Entry 2NM1 (X-ray diffraction, 2.15 A resolution); this record covers chains A and B.

# Chain A
Molecule: Botulinum neurotoxin type B
Source organism: Clostridium botulinum
Notes: EC 3.4.24.69; fragment: receptor binding domain
UniProt: P10844 (BXB_CLOBO); residues 858-1291 here correspond to UniProt positions 857-1290 (UniProt number = residue number - 1)
Amino-acid sequence (436 residues; row label = number of the first residue in the row):
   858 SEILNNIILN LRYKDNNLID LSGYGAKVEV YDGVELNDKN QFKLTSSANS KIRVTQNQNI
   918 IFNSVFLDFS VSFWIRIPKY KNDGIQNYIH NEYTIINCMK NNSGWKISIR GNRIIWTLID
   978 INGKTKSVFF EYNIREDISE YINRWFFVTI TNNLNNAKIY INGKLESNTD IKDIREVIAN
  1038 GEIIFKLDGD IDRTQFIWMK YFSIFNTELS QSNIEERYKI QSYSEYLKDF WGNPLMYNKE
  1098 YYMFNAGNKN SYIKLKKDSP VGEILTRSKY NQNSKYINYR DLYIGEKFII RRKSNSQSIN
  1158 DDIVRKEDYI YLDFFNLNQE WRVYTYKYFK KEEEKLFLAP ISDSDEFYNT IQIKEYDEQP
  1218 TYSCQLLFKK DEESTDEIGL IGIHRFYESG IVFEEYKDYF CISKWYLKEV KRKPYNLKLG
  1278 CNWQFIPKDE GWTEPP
Disordered / not traced: 1152-1157
Sequence notes: cloning artifact (1292-1293)
Swiss-Prot annotation at these positions:
  - binding site (a ganglioside GT1b (d18:1(4E))): Glu1190, Glu1191
Reported in the primary citation:
  - conformationally variable residues (side-chain flip): Tyr1183, Glu1191, Phe1204
  - mutagenesis - S1199Y: increased binding to Synaptotagmin-2 (chain B)

# Chain B
Molecule: Synaptotagmin-2
Source organism: Rattus norvegicus
Notes: fragment: luminal domain
Amino-acid sequence (17 residues; each row starts with the number of its first residue):
    44 EDMFAKLKDK FFNEINK
Reported in the primary citation:
  - conformationally variable residues (order/disorder transition): Glu44 to Lys60
  - mutagenesis - N59H: unchanged binding to Botulinum neurotoxin type B (chain A)

# How chain A and chain B interact
Residue-residue contacts (31):
  Lys1113(A) - Glu57(B)  salt bridge
  Asp1115(A) - Lys53(B)  hydrogen bond (backbone-side chain)
  Ser1116(A) - Glu57(B)  hydrogen bond
  Pro1117(A) - Leu50(B)
  Pro1117(A) - Lys53(B)
  Pro1117(A) - Phe54(B)
  Val1118(A) - Glu57(B)
  Trp1178(A) - Leu50(B)  hydrophobic
  Tyr1183(A) - Phe54(B)  hydrophobic
  Tyr1183(A) - Phe55(B)  hydrophobic
  Glu1191(A) - Ile58(B)
  Lys1192(A) - Phe54(B)
  Lys1192(A) - Glu57(B)  salt bridge
  Leu1193(A) - Phe54(B)
  Phe1194(A) - Phe47(B)  hydrophobic
  Phe1194(A) - Leu50(B)
  Phe1194(A) - Lys51(B)
  Phe1194(A) - Phe54(B)  hydrophobic
  Ala1196(A) - Phe47(B)  hydrophobic
  Pro1197(A) - Phe47(B)
  Pro1197(A) - Leu50(B)
  Ser1199(A) - Asp45(B)
  Ser1199(A) - Phe47(B)
  Asp1200(A) - Phe47(B)
  Ser1201(A) - Phe47(B)
  Glu1203(A) - Lys51(B)
  Glu1203(A) - Phe55(B)
  Phe1204(A) - Lys51(B)
  Phe1204(A) - Phe54(B)  hydrophobic
  Phe1204(A) - Phe55(B)  hydrophobic
  Tyr1256(A) - Glu57(B)
Also at the interface, not in a pair above, chain A (20 interface residues in all): Tyr1181
Also at the interface, not in a pair above, chain B (10 interface residues in all): Met46
The authors on this interface:
  - pairs named by the authors: Lys1113(A)-Glu57(B) (salt bridge), Ser1116(A)-Glu57(B), Lys1192(A)-Glu57(B) (salt bridge)
  - interface residues, chain A: Lys1113(A), Ser1116(A), Pro1117(A), Val1118(A), Trp1178(A), Tyr1181(A), Tyr1183(A), Glu1191(A), Phe1194(A), Ala1196(A), Pro1197(A), Phe1204(A)
  - hot spots on chain A (mutagenesis) - V1118D, F1194A, A1196K, F1204A: decreased binding to Synaptotagmin-2 (chain B)
  - interface residues, chain B: Met46(B), Phe47(B), Leu50(B), Phe54(B), Phe55(B), Ile58(B)
  - hot spots on chain B (mutagenesis) - F47A, F54A, F55A: decreased binding to Botulinum neurotoxin type B (chain A)

# Overview
The interface between chain A and chain B involves 20 residues on one side and 10 on the other; the contacts
include 2 hydrogen bonds and 2 salt bridges. Among the polar pairs are Lys1113(A)-Glu57(B),
Lys1192(A)-Glu57(B) and Asp1115(A)-Lys53(B). The authors report salt bridges between Lys1113(A) and Glu57(B)
and Lys1192(A) and Glu57(B); a contact between Ser1116(A) and Glu57(B). The paper reports that V1118D, F1194A
and A1196K of chain A, among others, reduce binding to Synaptotagmin-2 (chain B); interface residues
Lys1113(A), Ser1116(A) and Met46(B) among others; 9 substitutions were tested in all.
Here chain A is Botulinum neurotoxin type B (Clostridium botulinum) and chain B is Synaptotagmin-2 (Rattus
norvegicus). Entry 2NM1 (Structure of BoNT/B in complex with its protein receptor) was determined by X-ray
diffraction.
